PDB entry 6KNZ | X-ray diffraction, 2.48 A resolution | chains C and D of the 6 polymer chains in the assembly

Chain C:
Molecule: Tubulin alpha-1B chain
Source organism: Bos taurus
Reference sequence: P81947 (TBA1B_BOVIN); residues 1-450 here = UniProt positions 1-450
Chain sequence (450 residues; each row starts with the number of its first residue):
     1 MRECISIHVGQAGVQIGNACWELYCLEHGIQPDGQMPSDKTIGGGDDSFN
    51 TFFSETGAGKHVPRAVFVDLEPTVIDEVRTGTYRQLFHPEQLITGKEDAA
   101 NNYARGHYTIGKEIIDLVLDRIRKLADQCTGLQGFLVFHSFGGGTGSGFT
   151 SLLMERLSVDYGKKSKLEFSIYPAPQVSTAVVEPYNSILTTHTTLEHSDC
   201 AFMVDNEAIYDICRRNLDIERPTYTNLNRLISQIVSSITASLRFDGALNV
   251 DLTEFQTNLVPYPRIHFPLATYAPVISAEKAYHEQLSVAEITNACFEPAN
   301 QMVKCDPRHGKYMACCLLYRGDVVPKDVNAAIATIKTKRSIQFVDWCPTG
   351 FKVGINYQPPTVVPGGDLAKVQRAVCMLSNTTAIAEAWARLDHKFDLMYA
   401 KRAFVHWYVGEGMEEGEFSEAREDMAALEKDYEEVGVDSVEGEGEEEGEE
Not modelled in the structure: 441-450
Bound ions: Ca2+: Asp39, Thr41, Gly44, Glu55
Residues lining bound ligands:
  - DN0 (2-[5-[4-(2-morpholin-4-ylethoxy)phenyl]pyridin-2-yl]-N-(phenylmethyl)ethanamide): Asn101, Ser178, Thr179, Ala180, Glu183
  - GTP (guanosine-5'-triphosphate): Gly10, Gln11, Ala12, Gln15, Ile16, Asp69, Asp98, Ala99, Ala100, Asn101, Ser140, Gly142, Gly143, Gly144, Thr145, Gly146, Ile171, Pro173, Val177, Thr179, Glu183, Asn206, Tyr224, Leu227, Asn228, Ile231

Chain D:
Molecule: Tubulin beta-2B chain
Source organism: Bos taurus
Reference sequence: Q6B856 (TBB2B_BOVIN); the author numbering skips numbers that UniProt does not, so the offset changes along the chain: 1-42 = UniProt 1-42; 45-360 = UniProt 43-358; 369-455 = UniProt 359-445
Chain sequence (445 residues; each row starts with the number of its first residue; note: 10 numbers in that range are skipped by the numbering (no residue carries them; nothing is unmodelled there)):
     1 MREIVHIQAGQCGNQIGAKFWEVISDEHGIDPTGSYHGDSDL
    45 QLERINVYYNEATGNKYVPRAILVDLEPGTMDSVRSGPFGQIFRPDNFVF
    95 GQSGAGNNWAKGHYTEGAELVDSVLDVVRKESESCDCLQGFQLTHSLGGG
   145 TGSGMGTLLISKIREEYPDRIMNTFSVMPSPKVSDTVVEPYNATLSVHQL
   195 VENTDETYCIDNEALYDICFRTLKLTTPTYGDLNHLVSATMSGVTTCLRF
   245 PGQLNADLRKLAVNMVPFPRLHFFMPGFAPLTSRGSQQYRALTVPELTQQ
   295 MFDSKNMMAACDPRHGRYLTVAAIFRGRMSMKEVDEQMLNVQNKNSSYFV
   345 EWIPNNVKTAVCDIPP
   369 RGLKMSATFIGNSTAIQELFKRISEQFTAMFRRKAFLHWYTGEGMDEMEF
   419 TEAESNMNDLVSEYQQYQDATADEQGEFEEEEGEDEA
Not modelled in the structure: 1, 281-285, 442-455
Residues lining bound ligands:
  - DN0 (2-[5-[4-(2-morpholin-4-ylethoxy)phenyl]pyridin-2-yl]-N-(phenylmethyl)ethanamide): Ile4, Tyr52, Gln136, Asn167, Phe169, Glu200, Tyr202, Val238, Thr239, Cys241, Leu242, Leu248, Leu252, Lys254, Leu255, Asn258, Met259, Ala316, Ile318, Lys352, Thr353, Ala354, Ile378
  - GTP (guanosine-5'-triphosphate): Gly10, Gln11, Cys12, Gln15, Ile16, Asp69, Glu71, Ala99, Gly100, Asn101, Ser140, Gly142, Gly143, Gly144, Thr145, Gly146, Val171, Pro173, Val177, Ser178, Glu183, Asn206, Leu209, Tyr224, Leu227, Asn228
UniProt features mapped onto this chain:
  - motif: Met1 to Ile4 (MREI motif)
  - binding site (GTP): Gln11, Glu71, Ser140, Gly144, Thr145, Gly146, Asn206, Asn228
  - binding site (Mg(2+)): Glu71
  - modified residue: Ser40 (Phosphoserine), Thr57 (Phosphothreonine), Lys60 (N6-acetyllysine), Ser174 (Phosphoserine), Thr287 (Phosphothreonine), Thr292 (Phosphothreonine), Arg320 (Omega-N-methylarginine), Glu448 (5-glutamyl polyglutamate)
  - cross-link (Glycyl lysine isopeptide (Lys-Gly)): Lys60 (interchain with G-Cter in ubiquitin), Lys326 (interchain with G-Cter in ubiquitin)
What the authors report for this chain:
  - binding site for DN0: Ile4, Phe169, Glu200, Leu242, Leu248, Leu252, Leu255, Met259, Ile318, Lys352

How chain C and chain D interact:
Residue-residue contacts (57):
  Gln11(C) with Asn249(D)
  Glu71(C) with Asn249(D), hydrogen bond
  Thr73(C) with Asn249(D), hydrogen bond
  Val74(C) with Asn249(D)
  Lys96(C) with Asp130(D); Cys131(D)
  Glu97(C) with Arg2(D), salt bridge; Arg164(D), salt bridge; Arg253(D), salt bridge
  Asp98(C) with Lys254(D), salt bridge
  Ala100(C) with Arg253(D); Lys254(D); Val257(D)
  Asn101(C) with Lys254(D)
  Arg105(C) with Arg253(D)
  Pro175(C) with Asn349(D)
  Ser178(C) with Thr353(D)
  Thr179(C) with Lys352(D), hydrogen bond (backbone-side chain)
  Ala180(C) with Asn258(D)
  Val181(C) with Asn258(D), hydrogen bond (backbone-side chain); Ile347(D), hydrophobic; Pro348(D); Asn349(D); Asn350(D); Lys352(D)
  Glu220(C) with Lys326(D)
  Arg221(C) with Met325(D), hydrogen bond; Asp329(D), salt bridge
  Lys394(C) with Asn349(D), hydrogen bond
  Leu397(C) with Glu345(D); Trp346(D); Pro348(D), hydrophobic; Ala440(D), hydrophobic
  Met398(C) with Trp346(D), hydrogen bond (backbone-backbone); Ile347(D), hydrophobic; Pro348(D)
  Lys401(C) with Phe262(D); Trp346(D); Ala438(D); Thr439(D), hydrogen bond (side chain-backbone); Ala440(D)
  Arg402(C) with Phe262(D)
  Ala403(C) with Pro261(D); Phe262(D), hydrophobic
  Phe404(C) with Val257(D); Asn258(D); Val260(D); Pro261(D), hydrogen bond (backbone-backbone); Thr314(D); Ile347(D), hydrophobic
  His406(C) with Val260(D), hydrogen bond (side chain-backbone); Pro261(D); Phe262(D); Pro263(D)
  Trp407(C) with Ala256(D); Val257(D); Val260(D), hydrogen bond (side chain-backbone)
Interface residues without a listed pair, chain C (28 interface residues in all): Val182, Tyr210
Interface residues without a listed pair, chain D (30 interface residues in all): Asp251

Summary:
The interface between chain C and chain D involves 28 residues on one side and 30 on the other; the contacts
include 11 hydrogen bonds and 5 salt bridges. Polar contacts include Glu97(C)-Arg2(D), Glu97(C)-Arg164(D) and
Glu97(C)-Arg253(D). From the paper: a binding site for DN0 at Ile4(D), Phe169(D) and Glu200(D) among others.
Here chain C is Tubulin alpha-1B chain and chain D is Tubulin beta-2B chain, both from Bos taurus. Entry 6KNZ
(Crystal structure of T2R-TTL-KXO1 complex) was determined by X-ray diffraction.
